PDB entry 7TCA | electron microscopy, 3.85 A resolution | chains A and B of the 7 polymer chains in the assembly

Chain A:
Name: Spike glycoprotein
Organism: Severe acute respiratory syndrome coronavirus 2
Reference sequence: P0DTC2 (SPIKE_SARS2); aligned to UniProt positions 14-1205 over residues 14-1205
Amino-acid sequence (1272 residues; numbered 14 to 1288 plus 4 insertion-coded residues; 7 numbers in that range are skipped by the numbering (no residue carries them; nothing is unmodelled there); the number before each row is that of its first residue; a row labelled like 212A-212D holds insertion residues (212A, then the next letters in order)):
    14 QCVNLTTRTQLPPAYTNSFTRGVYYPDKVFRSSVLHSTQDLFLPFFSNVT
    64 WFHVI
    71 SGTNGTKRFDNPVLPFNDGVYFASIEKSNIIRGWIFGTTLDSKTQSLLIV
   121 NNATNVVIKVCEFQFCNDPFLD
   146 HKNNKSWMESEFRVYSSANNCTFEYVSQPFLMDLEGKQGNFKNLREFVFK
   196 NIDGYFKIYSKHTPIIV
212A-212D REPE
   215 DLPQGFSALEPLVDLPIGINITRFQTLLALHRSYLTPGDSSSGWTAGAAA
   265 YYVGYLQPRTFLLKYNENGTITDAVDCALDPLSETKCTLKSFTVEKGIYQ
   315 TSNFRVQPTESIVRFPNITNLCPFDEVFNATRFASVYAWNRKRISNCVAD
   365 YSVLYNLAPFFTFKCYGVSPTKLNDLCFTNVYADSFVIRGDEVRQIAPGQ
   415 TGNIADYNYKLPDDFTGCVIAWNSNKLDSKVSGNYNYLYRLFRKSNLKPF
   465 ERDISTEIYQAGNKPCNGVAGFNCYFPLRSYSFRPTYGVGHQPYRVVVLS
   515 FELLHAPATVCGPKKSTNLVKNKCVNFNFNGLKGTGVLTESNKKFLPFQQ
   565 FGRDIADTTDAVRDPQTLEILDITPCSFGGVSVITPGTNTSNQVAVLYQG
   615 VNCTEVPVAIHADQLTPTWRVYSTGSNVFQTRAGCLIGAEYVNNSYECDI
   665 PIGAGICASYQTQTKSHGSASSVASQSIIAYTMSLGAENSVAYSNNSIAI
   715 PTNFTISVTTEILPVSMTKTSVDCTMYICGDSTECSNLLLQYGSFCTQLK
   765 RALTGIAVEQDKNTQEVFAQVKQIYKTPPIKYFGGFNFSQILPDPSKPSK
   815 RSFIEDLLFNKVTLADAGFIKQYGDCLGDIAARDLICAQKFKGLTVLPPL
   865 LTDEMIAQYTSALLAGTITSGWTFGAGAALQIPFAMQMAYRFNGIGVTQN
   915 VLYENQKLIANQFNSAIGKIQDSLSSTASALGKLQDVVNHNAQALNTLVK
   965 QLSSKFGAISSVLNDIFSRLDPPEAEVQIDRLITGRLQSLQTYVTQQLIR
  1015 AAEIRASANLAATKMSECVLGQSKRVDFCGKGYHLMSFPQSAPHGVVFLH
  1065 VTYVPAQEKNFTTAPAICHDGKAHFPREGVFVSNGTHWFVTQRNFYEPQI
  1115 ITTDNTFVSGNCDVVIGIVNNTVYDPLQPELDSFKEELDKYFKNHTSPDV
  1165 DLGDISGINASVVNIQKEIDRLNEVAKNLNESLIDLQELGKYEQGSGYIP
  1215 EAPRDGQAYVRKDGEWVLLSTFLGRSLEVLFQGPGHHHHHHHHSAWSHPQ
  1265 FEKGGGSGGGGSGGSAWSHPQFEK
Disordered / not traced: 212A-212D, 677-687, 1146-1288
Sequence notes: conflict Val67 (Ala in P0DTC2), Ile95 (Thr in P0DTC2), Asp142 (Tyr145 in P0DTC2), 35 further conflict positions vs the reference (P0DTC2) not listed; insertion (211-212); expression tag (1206-1288)
Disulfide bonds: Cys15-Cys136, Cys131-Cys166, Cys336-Cys361, Cys379-Cys432, Cys391-Cys525, Cys480-Cys488, Cys538-Cys590, Cys617-Cys649, Cys662-Cys671, Cys738-Cys760, Cys743-Cys749, Cys840-Cys851, Cys1032-Cys1043, Cys1082-Cys1126
Glycans and other covalent adducts: N-acetylglucosamine (NAG) linked to Asn282, Asn331, Asn343, Asn603, Asn616, Asn657, Asn709, Asn717, Asn801, Asn1074, Asn1098, Asn1134
Curated features (UniProtKB/Swiss-Prot):
  - region: Asn280 to Cys301 (Putative superantigen), Arg403 to Asp405 (Integrin-binding motif), Asn448 to Phe456 (Immunodominant HLA epitope recognized by the CD8+), Ser816 to Tyr837 (Fusion peptide 1), Lys835 to Phe855 (Fusion peptide 2), Asp1163 to Glu1202 (Heptad repeat 2)
  - site: Arg815, Ser816 (Cleavage)
  - glycosylation: Asn17 (N-linked (GlcNAc...) (complex) asparagine), Asn61 (N-linked (GlcNAc...) (hybrid) asparagine), Asn74 (N-linked (GlcNAc...) (complex) asparagine), Asn122 (N-linked (GlcNAc...) (hybrid) asparagine), Asn149 (N-linked (GlcNAc...) (complex) asparagine), Asn165 (N-linked (GlcNAc...) (complex) asparagine), Asn234 (N-linked (GlcNAc...) (high mannose) asparagine), Asn282 (N-linked (GlcNAc...) (complex) asparagine), Thr323 (O-linked (GalNAc) threonine), Ser325 (O-linked (HexNAc...) serine), Asn331 (N-linked (GlcNAc...) (complex) asparagine), Asn343 (N-linked (GlcNAc...) (complex) asparagine), Asn603 (N-linked (GlcNAc...) (hybrid) asparagine), Asn616 (N-linked (GlcNAc...) (complex) asparagine), Asn657 (N-linked (GlcNAc...) (complex) asparagine), Thr676 (O-linked (GlcNAc...) threonine), Thr678 (O-linked (GlcNAc...) threonine), Asn709 (N-linked (GlcNAc...) (high mannose) asparagine), Asn717 (N-linked (GlcNAc...) (hybrid) asparagine), Asn801 (N-linked (GlcNAc...) (hybrid) asparagine) and 6 more in UniProt
What the authors report for this chain:
  - post-translational modification sites: Asn343, Asn709
  - self-association interface (contacts with another copy of this molecule): Lys547

Chain B:
Name: Spike glycoprotein
Organism: Severe acute respiratory syndrome coronavirus 2
Reference sequence: P0DTC2 (SPIKE_SARS2); aligned to UniProt positions 14-1205 over residues 14-1205
Amino-acid sequence (1272 residues; numbered 14 to 1288 plus 3 insertion-coded residues; 6 numbers in that range are skipped by the numbering (no residue carries them; nothing is unmodelled there); the number before each row is that of its first residue; a row labelled like 214A-214C holds insertion residues (214A, then the next letters in order)):
    14 QCVNLTTRTQLPPAYTNSFTRGVYYPDKVFRSSVLHSTQDLFLPFFSNVT
    64 WFHVI
    71 SGTNGTKRFDNPVLPFNDGVYFASIEKSNIIRGWIFGTTLDSKTQSLLIV
   121 NNATNVVIKVCEFQFCNDPFLD
   146 HKNNKSWMESEFRVYSSANNCTFEYVSQPFLMDLEGKQGNFKNLREFVFK
   196 NIDGYFKIYSKHTPI
   212 IVR
214A-214C EPE
   215 DLPQGFSALEPLVDLPIGINITRFQTLLALHRSYLTPGDSSSGWTAGAAA
   265 YYVGYLQPRTFLLKYNENGTITDAVDCALDPLSETKCTLKSFTVEKGIYQ
   315 TSNFRVQPTESIVRFPNITNLCPFDEVFNATRFASVYAWNRKRISNCVAD
   365 YSVLYNLAPFFTFKCYGVSPTKLNDLCFTNVYADSFVIRGDEVRQIAPGQ
   415 TGNIADYNYKLPDDFTGCVIAWNSNKLDSKVSGNYNYLYRLFRKSNLKPF
   465 ERDISTEIYQAGNKPCNGVAGFNCYFPLRSYSFRPTYGVGHQPYRVVVLS
   515 FELLHAPATVCGPKKSTNLVKNKCVNFNFNGLKGTGVLTESNKKFLPFQQ
   565 FGRDIADTTDAVRDPQTLEILDITPCSFGGVSVITPGTNTSNQVAVLYQG
   615 VNCTEVPVAIHADQLTPTWRVYSTGSNVFQTRAGCLIGAEYVNNSYECDI
   665 PIGAGICASYQTQTKSHGSASSVASQSIIAYTMSLGAENSVAYSNNSIAI
   715 PTNFTISVTTEILPVSMTKTSVDCTMYICGDSTECSNLLLQYGSFCTQLK
   765 RALTGIAVEQDKNTQEVFAQVKQIYKTPPIKYFGGFNFSQILPDPSKPSK
   815 RSFIEDLLFNKVTLADAGFIKQYGDCLGDIAARDLICAQKFKGLTVLPPL
   865 LTDEMIAQYTSALLAGTITSGWTFGAGAALQIPFAMQMAYRFNGIGVTQN
   915 VLYENQKLIANQFNSAIGKIQDSLSSTASALGKLQDVVNHNAQALNTLVK
   965 QLSSKFGAISSVLNDIFSRLDPPEAEVQIDRLITGRLQSLQTYVTQQLIR
  1015 AAEIRASANLAATKMSECVLGQSKRVDFCGKGYHLMSFPQSAPHGVVFLH
  1065 VTYVPAQEKNFTTAPAICHDGKAHFPREGVFVSNGTHWFVTQRNFYEPQI
  1115 ITTDNTFVSGNCDVVIGIVNNTVYDPLQPELDSFKEELDKYFKNHTSPDV
  1165 DLGDISGINASVVNIQKEIDRLNEVAKNLNESLIDLQELGKYEQGSGYIP
  1215 EAPRDGQAYVRKDGEWVLLSTFLGRSLEVLFQGPGHHHHHHHHSAWSHPQ
  1265 FEKGGGSGGGGSGGSAWSHPQFEK
Disordered / not traced: 678-688, 1146-1288
Sequence notes: conflict Val67 (Ala in P0DTC2), Ile95 (Thr in P0DTC2), Asp142 (Tyr145 in P0DTC2), 35 further conflict positions vs the reference (P0DTC2) not listed; insertion (212-213); expression tag (1206-1288)
Disulfide bonds: Cys15-Cys136, Cys131-Cys166, Cys291-Cys301, Cys336-Cys361, Cys379-Cys432, Cys391-Cys525, Cys480-Cys488, Cys617-Cys649, Cys662-Cys671, Cys738-Cys760, Cys743-Cys749, Cys840-Cys851, Cys1032-Cys1043, Cys1082-Cys1126
Glycans and other covalent adducts: N-acetylglucosamine (NAG) linked to Asn61, Asn122, Asn234, Asn282, Asn331, Asn603, Asn616, Asn657, Asn709, Asn717, Asn801, Asn1074, Asn1098, Asn1134
Curated features (UniProtKB/Swiss-Prot):
  - region: Asn280 to Cys301 (Putative superantigen), Arg403 to Asp405 (Integrin-binding motif), Asn448 to Phe456 (Immunodominant HLA epitope recognized by the CD8+), Ser816 to Tyr837 (Fusion peptide 1), Lys835 to Phe855 (Fusion peptide 2), Asp1163 to Glu1202 (Heptad repeat 2)
  - site: Arg815, Ser816 (Cleavage)
  - glycosylation: Asn17 (N-linked (GlcNAc...) (complex) asparagine), Asn61 (N-linked (GlcNAc...) (hybrid) asparagine), Asn74 (N-linked (GlcNAc...) (complex) asparagine), Asn122 (N-linked (GlcNAc...) (hybrid) asparagine), Asn149 (N-linked (GlcNAc...) (complex) asparagine), Asn165 (N-linked (GlcNAc...) (complex) asparagine), Asn234 (N-linked (GlcNAc...) (high mannose) asparagine), Asn282 (N-linked (GlcNAc...) (complex) asparagine), Thr323 (O-linked (GalNAc) threonine), Ser325 (O-linked (HexNAc...) serine), Asn331 (N-linked (GlcNAc...) (complex) asparagine), Asn343 (N-linked (GlcNAc...) (complex) asparagine), Asn603 (N-linked (GlcNAc...) (hybrid) asparagine), Asn616 (N-linked (GlcNAc...) (complex) asparagine), Asn657 (N-linked (GlcNAc...) (complex) asparagine), Thr676 (O-linked (GlcNAc...) threonine), Thr678 (O-linked (GlcNAc...) threonine), Asn709 (N-linked (GlcNAc...) (high mannose) asparagine), Asn717 (N-linked (GlcNAc...) (hybrid) asparagine), Asn801 (N-linked (GlcNAc...) (hybrid) asparagine) and 6 more in UniProt
What the authors report for this chain:
  - post-translational modification sites: Asn343, Asn709
  - self-association interface (contacts with another copy of this molecule); pairs are residue here / residue on that copy: Phe375-Phe486, Lys856

How chain A and chain B interact:
Pairs across the interface (114; chain A residue first):
  Asn317(A) - Asp737(B)
  Arg319(A) - Asp745(B)
  Arg357(A) - Pro230(B)  hydrogen bond (side chain-backbone)
  Arg357(A) - Ile231(B)
  Gly381(A) - Arg983(B)  hydrogen bond (backbone-side chain)
  Gly381(A) - Leu984(B)
  Val382(A) - Arg983(B)
  Val382(A) - Leu984(B)
  Ser383(A) - Arg983(B)  hydrogen bond (backbone-backbone)
  Ser383(A) - Leu984(B)
  Ser383(A) - Asp985(B)  hydrogen bond
  Thr385(A) - Asp985(B)
  Lys386(A) - Ser982(B)
  Lys386(A) - Leu984(B)  hydrogen bond (side chain-backbone)
  Lys386(A) - Asp985(B)  salt bridge
  Leu390(A) - Arg983(B)
  Asn394(A) - Tyr200(B)  hydrogen bond
  Tyr396(A) - Tyr200(B)  hydrogen bond
  Phe486(A) - Phe375(B)  hydrophobic
  Asn487(A) - Tyr369(B)
  Tyr489(A) - Phe375(B)
  Tyr489(A) - Phe377(B)
  Tyr489(A) - Pro384(B)  hydrophobic
  Leu517(A) - Arg983(B)
  His519(A) - Asp40(B)
  Lys547(A) - Asn978(B)  hydrogen bond (backbone-side chain)
  Lys547(A) - Ser982(B)
  Thr549(A) - Asp745(B)  hydrogen bond
  Asn556(A) - Ile844(B)
  Phe559(A) - Phe43(B)  hydrophobic
  Phe562(A) - Lys41(B)
  Phe562(A) - Glu224(B)
  Gln563(A) - Lys41(B)  hydrogen bond (side chain-backbone)
  Gln563(A) - Val42(B)  hydrogen bond (side chain-backbone)
  Gln563(A) - Phe43(B)
  Gln564(A) - Lys41(B)  hydrogen bond (backbone-backbone)
  Gly566(A) - Phe43(B)
  Arg567(A) - Phe43(B)
  Ile569(A) - Val47(B)  hydrophobic
  Ala570(A) - Lys856(B)
  Asp571(A) - Ser975(B)
  Asp571(A) - Val976(B)
  Thr572(A) - Lys856(B)  hydrogen bond
  Asp574(A) - Arg847(B)  salt bridge
  Thr588(A) - Arg847(B)
  Thr588(A) - Phe855(B)
  Phe592(A) - Met740(B)  hydrophobic
  Phe592(A) - Lys854(B)
  Phe592(A) - Gly857(B)
  Gln613(A) - Leu861(B)
  Asn616(A) - Gln836(B)
  Arg646(A) - Phe833(B)
  Arg646(A) - Ile834(B)
  Arg646(A) - Lys835(B)
  Arg646(A) - Gln836(B)
  Ala647(A) - Pro862(B)  hydrophobic
  Pro665(A) - Leu864(B)  hydrophobic
  Ala668(A) - Pro863(B)  hydrogen bond (backbone-backbone)
  Ala668(A) - Leu864(B)
  Ala668(A) - Thr866(B)
  Gly669(A) - Leu864(B)  hydrogen bond (backbone-backbone)
  Gly669(A) - Thr866(B)
  Gly669(A) - Met869(B)
  Met697(A) - Met869(B)  hydrophobic
  Leu699(A) - Met869(B)  hydrophobic
  Leu699(A) - Gln872(B)
  Leu699(A) - Tyr873(B)
  Ala701(A) - Gln787(B)
  Ala701(A) - Ile788(B)  hydrogen bond (backbone-backbone)
  Glu702(A) - Ile788(B)
  Glu702(A) - Lys790(B)
  Asn703(A) - Ile788(B)  hydrogen bond (backbone-backbone)
  Asn703(A) - Tyr789(B)
  Asn703(A) - Lys790(B)
  Val705(A) - Tyr789(B)  hydrophobic
  Val705(A) - Gln895(B)
  Ala706(A) - Gln895(B)
  Tyr707(A) - Tyr796(B)
  Tyr707(A) - Phe797(B)
  Tyr707(A) - Thr883(B)
  Tyr707(A) - Ile896(B)
  Tyr707(A) - Phe898(B)
  Ser711(A) - Gln895(B)
  Ser711(A) - Pro897(B)
  Ile712(A) - Gln895(B)
  Ala713(A) - Leu894(B)
  Ala713(A) - Gln895(B)
  Thr961(A) - Gln762(B)
  Lys964(A) - Ser758(B)  hydrogen bond
  Gln965(A) - Phe759(B)
  Arg995(A) - Asp994(B)  salt bridge
  Gln1002(A) - Gln1002(B)  hydrogen bond
  Thr1006(A) - Gln1005(B)
  Gln1010(A) - Leu1012(B)
  Ile1013(A) - Ile1013(B)  hydrophobic
  Glu1017(A) - Arg1019(B)  salt bridge
  Arg1039(A) - Glu1031(B)  salt bridge
  Arg1039(A) - Arg1039(B)
  Val1040(A) - Ser1030(B)
  Asp1041(A) - Ser1030(B)
  Lys1045(A) - Lys786(B)
  Lys1045(A) - Ala890(B)  hydrogen bond (side chain-backbone)
  Gly1046(A) - Ala890(B)
  Thr1077(A) - Met900(B)
  Ala1078(A) - Met900(B)
  Pro1079(A) - Met900(B)
  Pro1079(A) - Tyr917(B)
  Phe1089(A) - Tyr917(B)  hydrophobic
  Val1094(A) - Tyr904(B)
  Arg1107(A) - Tyr904(B)
  Ser1123(A) - Asn914(B)  hydrogen bond
  Ser1123(A) - Glu1111(B)
  Val1128(A) - Glu918(B)
  Ile1130(A) - Gln920(B)
Other interface residues (no listed pair), chain A (101 interface residues in all): Gln314, Thr430, Phe456, Lys558, Phe565, Asp568, Ile587, Pro589, Gly614, Gly667, Gly700, Ser708, Asn709, Pro715, Gln957, Ser968, Lys969, Phe970, Gly971, Lys1038, Tyr1047, Val1068, Glu1072, Asn1074, Pro1090, Phe1121, Val1129, Leu1141
Other interface residues (no listed pair), chain B (97 interface residues in all): Pro225, Asn282, Asn370, Ala372, Gln755, Tyr756, Gly757, Arg765, Thr768, Gln784, Pro792, Tyr837, Trp886, Gly889, Gly891, Ala892, Gln913, Phe981, Pro986, Glu988, Thr1027, Lys1038, Leu1141

In short:
The interface between chain A and chain B involves 101 residues on one side and 97 on the other; the contacts
include 21 hydrogen bonds and 5 salt bridges. Polar pairs include Lys386(A)-Asp985(B), Asp574(A)-Arg847(B) and
Arg995(A)-Asp994(B). From the paper: modification sites Asn343(A), Asn709(A) and Asn343(B) among others; a
self-association interface involving Lys547(A) and Phe375(B) among others.
Chain A and chain B are both Spike glycoprotein (Severe acute respiratory syndrome coronavirus 2); the
structure, Cryo-EM structure of SARS-CoV-2 Omicron spike in complex with antibody A19-46.1, was determined by
electron microscopy together with 7TC9 from the same study.
